3EWO - chains A and B; structure by X-ray diffraction, 1.80 A resolution.

[Chain A (and B)]
Name: Non-structural protein 3
From: Avian infectious bronchitis virus
Notes: EC 3.4.22.-; fragment: Nsp3 ADRP domain; chain B of this document is another copy of the same molecule, construct and numbering; everything in this record applies to it too
Reference sequence: P0C6V5 (R1A_IBVM); residues 1-174 here correspond to UniProt positions 1005-1178 (UniProt number = residue number + 1004)
Chain sequence (177 residues; row label = number of the first residue in the row; numbers below 1 keep their minus sign (Leu-2 is residue -2)):
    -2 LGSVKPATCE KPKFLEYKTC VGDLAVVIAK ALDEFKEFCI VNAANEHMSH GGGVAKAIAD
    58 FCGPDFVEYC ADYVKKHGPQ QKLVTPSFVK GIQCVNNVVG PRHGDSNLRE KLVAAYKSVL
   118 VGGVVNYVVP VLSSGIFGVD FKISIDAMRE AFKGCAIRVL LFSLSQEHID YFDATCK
Differences from the reference sequence: expression tag (-2 to 0)
From the paper describing this entry:
  - self-association interface (contacts with another copy of this molecule); pairs are residue here / residue on that copy: Asp30-Lys87 (salt bridge), Asp20, Val23, Ala26, Val81, Pro83, Ser84
  - catalytic residues: Asn42, His47 (proposed by the authors, not directly observed)

[Chain A / chain B interface]
Pairs across the interface (26; chain A residue first):
  Val18(A) - Gly120(B)
  Gly19(A) - Gly119(B)
  Gly19(A) - Gly120(B)
  Asp20(A) - Val118(B)
  Asp20(A) - Gly119(B)  hydrogen bond (side chain-backbone)
  Ala22(A) - Val81(B)  hydrophobic
  Val23(A) - Val118(B)  hydrophobic
  Val23(A) - Gly119(B)
  Ala26(A) - Thr82(B)
  Ala26(A) - Pro83(B)  hydrophobic
  Ala26(A) - Gln90(B)
  Ala26(A) - Cys91(B)  hydrophobic
  Leu29(A) - Tyr66(B)  hydrophobic
  Leu29(A) - Pro83(B)  hydrophobic
  Leu29(A) - Phe85(B)
  Asp30(A) - Phe85(B)
  Asp30(A) - Val86(B)
  Asp30(A) - Lys87(B)  salt bridge
  Glu31(A) - Lys87(B)  salt bridge
  Asp57(A) - His74(B)
  Phe58(A) - Tyr66(B)
  Phe58(A) - His74(B)  hydrogen bond (backbone-side chain)
  Cys59(A) - Lys73(B)  hydrogen bond (backbone-side chain)
  Gly60(A) - His74(B)
  Phe85(A) - Lys73(B)  hydrogen bond (backbone-side chain)
  Val86(A) - Lys73(B)
Interface residues without a listed pair, chain A (19 interface residues in all): Lys27, Asp62, Ser84, Lys87
Interface residues without a listed pair, chain B (17 interface residues in all): Glu65, Tyr70, Val121

[Summary]
Chain A and chain B form an interface of 19 and 17 residues respectively; the contacts include 4 hydrogen
bonds and 2 salt bridges. Polar contacts include Asp30(A)-Lys87(B), Glu31(A)-Lys87(B) and Asp20(A)-Gly119(B).
From the paper: catalytic residues Asn42(A) and His47(A); a self-association interface involving Asp20(A),
Val23(A) and Ala26(A) among others.
Chain A and chain B are both Non-structural protein 3 (Avian infectious bronchitis virus); the structure, IBV
Nsp3 ADRP domain, was determined by X-ray diffraction (same publication as 3EWQ and 3EWR).
